Entry 8HIM (electron microscopy, 2.80 A resolution); this record covers chains A and F of the 13 polymer chains in the assembly.

== Chain A ==
Name: DNA-directed RNA polymerase V largest subunit
Organism: Brassica oleracea
Chain sequence (2032 residues; numbered 1 to 2032; the number before each row is that of its first residue):
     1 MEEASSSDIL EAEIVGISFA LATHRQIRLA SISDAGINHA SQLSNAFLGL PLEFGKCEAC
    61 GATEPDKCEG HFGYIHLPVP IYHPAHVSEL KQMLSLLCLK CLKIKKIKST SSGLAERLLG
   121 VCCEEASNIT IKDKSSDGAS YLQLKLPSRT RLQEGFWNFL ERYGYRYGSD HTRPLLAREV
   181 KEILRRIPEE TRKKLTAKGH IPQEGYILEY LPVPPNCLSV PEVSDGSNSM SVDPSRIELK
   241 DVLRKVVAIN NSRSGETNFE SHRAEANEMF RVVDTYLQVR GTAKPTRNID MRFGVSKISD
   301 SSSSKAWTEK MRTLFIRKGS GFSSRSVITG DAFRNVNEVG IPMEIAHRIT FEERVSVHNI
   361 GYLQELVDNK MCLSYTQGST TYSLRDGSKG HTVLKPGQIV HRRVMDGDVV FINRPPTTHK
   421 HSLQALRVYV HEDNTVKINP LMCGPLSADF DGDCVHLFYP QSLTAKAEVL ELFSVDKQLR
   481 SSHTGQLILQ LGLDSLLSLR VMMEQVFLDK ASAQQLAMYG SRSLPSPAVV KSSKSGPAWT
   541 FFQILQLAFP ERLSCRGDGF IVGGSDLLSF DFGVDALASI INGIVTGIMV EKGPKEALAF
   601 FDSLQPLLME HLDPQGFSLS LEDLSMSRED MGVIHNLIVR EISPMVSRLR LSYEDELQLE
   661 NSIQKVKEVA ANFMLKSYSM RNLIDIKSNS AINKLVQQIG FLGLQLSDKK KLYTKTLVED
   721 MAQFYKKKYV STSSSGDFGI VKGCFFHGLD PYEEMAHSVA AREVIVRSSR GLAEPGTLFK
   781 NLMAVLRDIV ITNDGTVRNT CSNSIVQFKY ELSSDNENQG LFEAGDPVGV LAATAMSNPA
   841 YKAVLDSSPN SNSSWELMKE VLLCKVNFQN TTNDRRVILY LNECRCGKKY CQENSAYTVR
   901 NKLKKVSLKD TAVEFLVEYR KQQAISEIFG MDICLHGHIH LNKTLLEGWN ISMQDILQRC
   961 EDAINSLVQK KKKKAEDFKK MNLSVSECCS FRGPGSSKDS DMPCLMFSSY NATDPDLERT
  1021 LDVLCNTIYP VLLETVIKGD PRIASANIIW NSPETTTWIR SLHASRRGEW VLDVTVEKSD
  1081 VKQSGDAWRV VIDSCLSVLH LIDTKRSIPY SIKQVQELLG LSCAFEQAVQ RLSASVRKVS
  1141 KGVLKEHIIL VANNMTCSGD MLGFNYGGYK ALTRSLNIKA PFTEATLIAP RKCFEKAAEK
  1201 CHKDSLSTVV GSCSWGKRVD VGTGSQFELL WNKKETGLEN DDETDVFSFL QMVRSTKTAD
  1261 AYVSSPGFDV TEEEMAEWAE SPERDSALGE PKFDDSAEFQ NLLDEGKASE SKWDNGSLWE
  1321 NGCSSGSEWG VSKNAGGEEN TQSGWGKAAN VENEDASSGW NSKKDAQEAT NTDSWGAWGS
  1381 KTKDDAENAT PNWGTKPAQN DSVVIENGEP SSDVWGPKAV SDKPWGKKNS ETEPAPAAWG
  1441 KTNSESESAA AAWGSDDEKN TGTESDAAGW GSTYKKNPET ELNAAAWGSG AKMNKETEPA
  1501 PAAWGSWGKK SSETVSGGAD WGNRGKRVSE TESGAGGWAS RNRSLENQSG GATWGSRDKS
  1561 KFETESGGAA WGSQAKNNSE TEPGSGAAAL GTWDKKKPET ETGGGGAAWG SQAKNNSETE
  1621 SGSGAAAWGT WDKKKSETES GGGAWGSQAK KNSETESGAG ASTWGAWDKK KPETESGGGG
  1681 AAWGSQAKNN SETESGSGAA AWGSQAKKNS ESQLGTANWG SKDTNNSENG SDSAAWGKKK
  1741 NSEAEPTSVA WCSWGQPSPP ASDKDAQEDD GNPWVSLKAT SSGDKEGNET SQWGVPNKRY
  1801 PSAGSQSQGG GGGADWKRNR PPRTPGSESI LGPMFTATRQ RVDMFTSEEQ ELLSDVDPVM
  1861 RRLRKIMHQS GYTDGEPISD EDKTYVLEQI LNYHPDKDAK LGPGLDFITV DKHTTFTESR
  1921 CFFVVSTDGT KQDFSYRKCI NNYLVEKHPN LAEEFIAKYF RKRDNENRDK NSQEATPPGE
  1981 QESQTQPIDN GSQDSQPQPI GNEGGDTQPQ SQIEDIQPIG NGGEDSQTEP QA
Unresolved in the structure: 1-320, 386-391, 921-932, 1177-1222, 1233-2032
Metal / ion sites: Mg2+: Asp449, Asp451, Asp453; Zn2+: His938, His940, Cys989, Cys1004
Reported in the primary citation:
  - Mg2+ coordination: Asp449, Asp451, Asp453
  - catalytic residues: Asp449, Asp451, Asp453

== Chain F ==
Name: DNA-directed RNA polymerases I, II, and III subunit RPABC2
Organism: Brassica oleracea
Reference sequence: A0A0D3BZZ8 (A0A0D3BZZ8_BRAOL); residue numbers follow UniProt; this construct covers 1-144
Chain sequence (144 residues; numbered 1 to 144; the number before each row is that of its first residue):
     1 MAEDDYNEVD DLGYEDEPAE PEIEEGIEED ADMKDNDDIN GEPLETEDKV ETEPVQRPRK
    61 TSKFMTKYER ARILGTRALQ ISMNAPVMVE LEGETDPLEI AMKELRQRKI PFTIRRYLPD
   121 GSFEEWGVDE LIVEDSWKRQ VGGD
Unresolved in the structure: 1-57, 138-144
Sequence notes: variant Glu51 (Asp in A0A0D3BZZ8)

== How chain A and chain F interact ==
Contacting residue pairs (73):
  Arg354(A) - Ser82(F)
  Arg354(A) - Met83(F)
  Ser356(A) - Ser82(F)  hydrogen bond (side chain-backbone)
  Ser356(A) - Asn84(F)
  Val357(A) - Asn84(F)
  His358(A) - Val87(F)
  His358(A) - Leu91(F)
  His358(A) - Thr95(F)
  Asn359(A) - Thr95(F)
  Tyr362(A) - Thr95(F)
  Leu463(A) - Ala78(F)
  Lys466(A) - Leu98(F)
  Ala467(A) - Ala71(F)
  Ala467(A) - Gly75(F)
  Ala467(A) - Leu98(F)  hydrophobic
  Glu471(A) - Arg70(F)  salt bridge
  Glu471(A) - Ala71(F)
  Leu472(A) - Lys67(F)
  Asp476(A) - Trp137(F)
  Ile588(A) - Trp137(F)
  Met589(A) - Trp137(F)
  Val590(A) - Trp137(F)
  Glu591(A) - Trp137(F)
  Lys592(A) - Trp137(F)
  Gly593(A) - Ser136(F)
  Gly593(A) - Trp137(F)  hydrogen bond (backbone-backbone)
  Pro594(A) - Trp137(F)
  Lys595(A) - Trp137(F)
  Glu596(A) - Trp137(F)
  Ala597(A) - Trp137(F)
  Thr792(A) - Pro119(F)
  Asn793(A) - Thr61(F)
  Asn793(A) - Tyr117(F)  hydrogen bond (side chain-backbone)
  Asp794(A) - Pro119(F)
  Arg798(A) - Pro119(F)
  Asn803(A) - Pro119(F)
  Asn816(A) - Lys60(F)  hydrogen bond (side chain-backbone)
  Asn816(A) - Thr61(F)  hydrogen bond (side chain-backbone)
  Asn816(A) - Ser62(F)
  Asn816(A) - Lys63(F)
  Glu817(A) - Lys63(F)
  Glu817(A) - Phe64(F)
  Gln819(A) - Phe64(F)
  Gln819(A) - Asp135(F)  hydrogen bond
  Glu823(A) - Thr66(F)
  Glu823(A) - Lys67(F)
  Ala824(A) - Tyr68(F)
  Gly825(A) - Tyr68(F)
  Asp826(A) - Tyr68(F)  hydrogen bond
  Pro827(A) - Tyr68(F)
  Thr1223(A) - Tyr68(F)
  Gln1226(A) - Arg115(F)
  Gln1226(A) - Arg116(F)
  Gln1226(A) - Tyr117(F)  hydrogen bond (backbone-backbone)
  Phe1227(A) - Tyr68(F)
  Phe1227(A) - Glu69(F)
  Phe1227(A) - Arg72(F)
  Phe1227(A) - Arg115(F)
  Glu1228(A) - Thr113(F)
  Glu1228(A) - Ile114(F)
  Glu1228(A) - Arg115(F)  hydrogen bond (backbone-backbone)
  Glu1228(A) - Tyr117(F)  hydrogen bond
  Leu1229(A) - Arg72(F)
  Leu1229(A) - Ile73(F)  hydrophobic
  Leu1229(A) - Thr76(F)
  Leu1229(A) - Thr113(F)
  Leu1229(A) - Ile114(F)  hydrophobic
  Leu1230(A) - Phe112(F)
  Leu1230(A) - Thr113(F)  hydrogen bond (backbone-backbone)
  Trp1231(A) - Thr113(F)
  Asn1232(A) - Pro111(F)
  Asn1232(A) - Phe112(F)  hydrogen bond (side chain-backbone)
  Asn1232(A) - Thr113(F)
Other interface residues (no listed pair), chain A (47 interface residues in all): Thr464, Glu468, Leu470, Leu479
Other interface residues (no listed pair), chain F (38 interface residues in all): Leu74, Leu79, Ile100, Leu118

== Summary ==
47 residues of chain A face 38 of chain F across their interface, with 12 hydrogen bonds and 1 salt bridge.
Polar pairs include Glu471(A)-Arg70(F), Ser356(A)-Ser82(F) and Asn793(A)-Tyr117(F). Asp449(A), Asp451(A) and
Asp453(A) form the Mg2+ site. The paper reports catalytic residues Asp449(A), Asp451(A) and Asp453(A); Mg2+
coordination by Asp449(A), Asp451(A) and Asp453(A).
Chain A is DNA-directed RNA polymerase V largest subunit and chain F is DNA-directed RNA polymerases I, II,
and III subunit RPABC2, both from Brassica oleracea; the structure, A cryo-EM structure of B. oleracea RNA
polymerase V elongation complex at 2.73 Angstrom, was determined by electron microscopy (same publication as
8HIL).
